Entry 8UT9 (electron microscopy, 3.30 A resolution); this record covers chains A and E of the 8 polymer chains in the assembly.

[Chain A (and E)]
Protein: Hemagglutinin HA1 chain
Source organism: Influenza A virus
Notes: chain E of this document is another copy of the same molecule, construct and numbering; everything in this record applies to it too
UniProtKB: V5IRV0 (V5IRV0_9INFA); numbering as in UniProt (aligned over 1-316)
Chain sequence (317 residues; numbered 1 to 317; the number before each row is that of its first residue):
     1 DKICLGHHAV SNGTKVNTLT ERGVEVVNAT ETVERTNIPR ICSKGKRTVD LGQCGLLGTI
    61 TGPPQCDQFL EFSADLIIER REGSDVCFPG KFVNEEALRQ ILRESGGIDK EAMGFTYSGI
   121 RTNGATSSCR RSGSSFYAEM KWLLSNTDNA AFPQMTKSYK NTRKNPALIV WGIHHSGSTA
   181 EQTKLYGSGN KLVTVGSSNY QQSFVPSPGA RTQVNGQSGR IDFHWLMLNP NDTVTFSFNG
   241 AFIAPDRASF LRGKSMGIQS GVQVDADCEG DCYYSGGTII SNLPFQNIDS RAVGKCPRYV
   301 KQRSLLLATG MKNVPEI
Sequence notes: conflict F88 (Tyr in V5IRV0); expression tag (317)
Disulfide bonds: C54-C66, C87-C129, C272-C296
Covalent attachments: N-acetylglucosamine (NAG) linked to N28, N231

[How chain A and chain E interact]
Contacting residue pairs (18):
  T156(A) - A210(E)
  T194(A) - G209(E)
  T194(A) - R211(E)
  S197(A) - R220(E)
  S198(A) - V214(E)
  N199(A) - K91(E)
  Q201(A) - K91(E)
  Q201(A) - R211(E)
  Q201(A) - R220(E)
  Q201(A) - I221(E)
  Q201(A) - D222(E)  hydrogen bond
  S203(A) - S207(E)
  T233(A) - T212(E)  hydrogen bond (backbone-side chain)
  T235(A) - A210(E)
  T235(A) - R211(E)
  T235(A) - T212(E)  hydrogen bond
  S237(A) - G209(E)
  S237(A) - A210(E)  hydrogen bond (side chain-backbone)
Interface residues without a listed pair, chain A (15 interface residues in all): L192, V195, G196, Q202, V234
Interface residues without a listed pair, chain E (12 interface residues in all): G90, P208

[Summary]
Chain A and chain E form an interface of 15 and 12 residues respectively, with 4 hydrogen bonds. Polar pairs
include Q201(A)-D222(E), T233(A)-T212(E) and T235(A)-T212(E). Covalently linked N-acetylglucosamine: at N28(A)
and N231(A).
Chain A and chain E are both Hemagglutinin HA1 chain (Influenza A virus); the structure, CryoEM structure of
A/Shanghai/1/2013 H7 in complex with polyclonal Fab from mice immunized with H7 stem ..., was determined by
electron microscopy, deposited together with 8UT4, 8UT6, 8UT7, 8UT8 and 8UWA.
